Entry 6NN4 (X-ray diffraction, 2.15 A resolution); this record covers chains B and C of the 4 polymer chains in the assembly.

[Chain B (and C)]
Name: Pyruvate kinase PKLR
Organism: Homo sapiens
Notes: EC 2.7.1.40; chain C of this document is another copy of the same molecule, construct and numbering; everything in this record applies to it too
UniProt: P30613 (KPYR_HUMAN); residues 3-543 here correspond to UniProt positions 34-574 (UniProt number = residue number + 31)
Chain sequence (543 residues; numbered 1 to 543; the number before each row is that of its first residue):
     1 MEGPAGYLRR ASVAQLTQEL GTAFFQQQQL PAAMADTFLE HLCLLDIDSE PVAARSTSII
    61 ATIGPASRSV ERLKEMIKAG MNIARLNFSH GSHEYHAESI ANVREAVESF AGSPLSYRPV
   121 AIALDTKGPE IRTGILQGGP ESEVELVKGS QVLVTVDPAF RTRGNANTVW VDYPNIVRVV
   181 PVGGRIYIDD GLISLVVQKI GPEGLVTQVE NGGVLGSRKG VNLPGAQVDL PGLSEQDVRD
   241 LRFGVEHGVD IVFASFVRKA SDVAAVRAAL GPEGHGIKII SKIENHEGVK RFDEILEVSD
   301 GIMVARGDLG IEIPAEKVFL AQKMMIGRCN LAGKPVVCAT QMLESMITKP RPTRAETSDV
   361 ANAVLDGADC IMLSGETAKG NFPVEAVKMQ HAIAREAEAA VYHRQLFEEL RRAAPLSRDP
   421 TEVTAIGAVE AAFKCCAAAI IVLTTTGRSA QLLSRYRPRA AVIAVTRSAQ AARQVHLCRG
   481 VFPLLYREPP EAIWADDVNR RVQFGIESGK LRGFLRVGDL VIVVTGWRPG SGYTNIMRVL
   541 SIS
Unresolved in the structure: 1-23, 111-116, 131-230 (chain C: 1-14, 111-116, 131-232, 530-531)
Construct notes: expression tag (1-2); engineered mutation Asn499 (Asp530 in P30613)
Ligand contacts:
  - 1,6-di-O-phosphono-beta-D-fructofuranose (FBP): Leu443, Thr444, Thr445, Thr446, Gly447, Arg448, Ser449, Trp494, Arg501, Thr525, Gly526, Trp527, Arg528, Pro529, Gly530, Ser531, Gly532, Tyr533, Thr534
  - phosphoenolpyruvate (PEP): Arg85, Asn87, Asp125, Lys282, Glu284, Ala305, Arg306, Gly307, Asp308, Leu309, Thr340, Ser374
Reported in the primary citation:
  - binding site for 1,6-di-O-phosphono-beta-D-fructofuranose: Thr444 to Ser449, Arg501, Trp527 to Tyr533
  - mutagenesis - D499N: increased binding to phosphoenolpyruvate (citing earlier work)

[How chain B and chain C interact]
Contacting residue pairs (62; chain B residue first):
  Asp36(B) with Arg412(C), salt bridge
  Arg404(B) with Arg412(C)
  Phe407(B) with Arg411(C)
  Glu408(B) with Glu408(C); Arg411(C)
  Arg411(B) with Arg411(C); Glu430(C), salt bridge
  Arg412(B) with Asp36(C), salt bridge; Arg404(C)
  Ala414(B) with Lys434(C)
  Pro415(B) with Lys434(C), hydrogen bond (backbone-side chain)
  Leu416(B) with Leu16(C), hydrophobic; Phe25(C), hydrophobic; Phe433(C); Lys434(C); Cys436(C), hydrophobic
  Ser417(B) with Lys434(C), hydrogen bond (backbone-backbone); Cys435(C)
  Arg418(B) with Leu16(C); Glu19(C); Leu20(C); Cys435(C), hydrogen bond (side chain-backbone); Cys436(C); Gly518(C), hydrogen bond (side chain-backbone); Asp519(C); Leu520(C)
  Pro420(B) with Val539(C), hydrophobic
  Glu422(B) with Lys434(C), salt bridge
  Val423(B) with Ala431(C), hydrophobic; Cys435(C), hydrophobic; Val539(C), hydrophobic
  Thr424(B) with Val539(C)
  Gly427(B) with Gly427(C)
  Glu430(B) with Arg411(C), salt bridge; Ile426(C); Glu430(C)
  Ala431(B) with Val423(C)
  Phe433(B) with Leu416(C)
  Lys434(B) with Ala414(C); Pro415(C), hydrogen bond (side chain-backbone); Leu416(C); Ser417(C), hydrogen bond (backbone-backbone); Glu422(C); Ile426(C); Tyr456(C), hydrogen bond
  Cys435(B) with Ser417(C); Val423(C), hydrophobic
  Tyr456(B) with Lys434(C), hydrogen bond
  Gly518(B) with Arg418(C), hydrogen bond (backbone-side chain)
  Leu520(B) with Arg418(C)
  Asn535(B) with Met537(C); Arg538(C); Val539(C), hydrogen bond (backbone-backbone)
  Ile536(B) with Ile536(C), hydrophobic; Met537(C)
  Met537(B) with Ile536(C); Met537(C), hydrogen bond (backbone-backbone)
  Arg538(B) with Asn535(C); Ile536(C)
  Val539(B) with Val423(C), hydrophobic; Thr424(C); Asn535(C), hydrogen bond (backbone-side chain)
Also at the interface, not in a pair above, chain B (31 interface residues in all): Ile426, Ile522
Also at the interface, not in a pair above, chain C (37 interface residues in all): Phe407, Pro420, Ile522

[Summary]
31 residues of chain B and 37 residues of chain C are in contact, with 12 hydrogen bonds and 5 salt bridges.
Among the polar pairs are Asp36(B)-Arg412(C), Arg411(B)-Glu430(C) and Glu422(B)-Lys434(C). The paper reports a
binding site for 1,6-di-O-phosphono-beta-D-fructofuranose at Thr444(B), Arg501(B) and Trp527(B); D499N of
chain B increases binding to phosphoenolpyruvate.
Chain B and chain C are both Pyruvate kinase PKLR (Homo sapiens); the structure, The structure of human liver
pyruvate kinase, hLPYK-D499N, in complex with Fru-1,6-BP, was determined by X-ray diffraction (same
publication as 6NN5, 6NN7 and 6NN8).
